1E55 - chains A and B; structure by X-ray diffraction, 2.00 A resolution.

[Chain A (and B)]
Molecule: Beta-glucosidase
Organism: Zea mays
Notes: EC 3.2.1.21; chain B of this document is another copy of the same molecule, construct and numbering; everything in this record applies to it too
Reference sequence: P49235 (BGLC_MAIZE); residues 1-512 here correspond to UniProt positions 55-566 (UniProt number = residue number + 54)
Chain sequence (512 residues; each row starts with the number of its first residue):
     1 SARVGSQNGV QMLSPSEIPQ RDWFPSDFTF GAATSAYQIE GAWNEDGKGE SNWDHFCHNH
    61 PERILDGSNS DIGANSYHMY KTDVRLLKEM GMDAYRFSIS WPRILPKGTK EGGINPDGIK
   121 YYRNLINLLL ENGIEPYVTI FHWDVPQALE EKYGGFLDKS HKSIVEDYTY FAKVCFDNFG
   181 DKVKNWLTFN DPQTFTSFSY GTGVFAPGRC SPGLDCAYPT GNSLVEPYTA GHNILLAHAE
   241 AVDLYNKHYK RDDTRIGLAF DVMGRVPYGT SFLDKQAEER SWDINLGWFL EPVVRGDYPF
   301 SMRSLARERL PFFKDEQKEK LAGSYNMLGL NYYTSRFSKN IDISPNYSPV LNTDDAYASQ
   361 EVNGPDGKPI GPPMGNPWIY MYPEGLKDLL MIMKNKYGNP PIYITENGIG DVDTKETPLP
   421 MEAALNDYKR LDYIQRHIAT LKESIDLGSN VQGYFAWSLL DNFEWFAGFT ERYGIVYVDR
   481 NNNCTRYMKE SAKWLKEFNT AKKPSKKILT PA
Disordered / not traced: 1-9, 502-512 (chain B: 1-11, 502-512)
Cystine bridges: Cys210-Cys216
Construct notes: engineered mutation Asp191 (Glu245 in P49235)
Residues lining bound ligands: beta-D-glucopyranose / (2S)-hydroxy(4-hydroxyphenyl)ethanenitrile: Gln38, His142, Trp143, Asn190, Asp191, Thr194, Phe198, Asp261, Met263, Asn331, Tyr333, Trp378, Glu406, Trp457, Glu464, Phe466, Tyr473
Swiss-Prot annotation at these positions:
  - region (Dimerization): Ser271 to Arg307, Asn340 to Leu351, Lys396 to Asn399
  - active site: Glu406 (Nucleophile)
  - binding site (a beta-D-glucoside): Gln38, His142, Tyr333, Glu406, Trp457, Glu464, Trp465, Tyr473
From the paper describing this entry:
  - binding site for (2S)-hydroxy(4-hydroxyphenyl)ethanenitrile: Phe198, Phe205, Trp378, Phe466
  - catalytic residues: Glu406 (citing earlier work)
  - specificity-determining residues: Phe198, Phe205, Phe466, Ala467 (by similarity / conservation)

[How chain A and chain B interact]
Pairs across the interface (36):
  Phe272(A) with Glu291(B); Lys396(B); Tyr397(B), hydrophobic
  Leu273(A) with Arg295(B)
  Gln276(A) with Lys396(B)
  Arg280(A) with Phe300(B)
  Glu291(A) with Phe272(B)
  Arg295(A) with Leu273(B); Asp342(B), salt bridge
  Phe300(A) with Arg280(B); Leu305(B), hydrophobic; Ile341(B); Ile343(B), hydrophobic; Tyr357(B), hydrophobic
  Arg303(A) with Ile343(B)
  Ser304(A) with Ser304(B); Leu305(B); Ile343(B)
  Leu305(A) with Phe300(B), hydrophobic; Ser304(B)
  Arg307(A) with Arg307(B)
  Phe312(A) with Ile343(B); Ser344(B); Pro345(B)
  Ile341(A) with Phe300(B)
  Asp342(A) with Arg295(B), salt bridge
  Ile343(A) with Phe300(B), hydrophobic; Arg303(B); Ser304(B); Phe312(B)
  Ser344(A) with Phe312(B)
  Pro345(A) with Phe312(B), hydrophobic
  Tyr357(A) with Phe300(B), hydrophobic
  Lys396(A) with Phe272(B); Gln276(B)
  Tyr397(A) with Phe272(B), hydrophobic
Other interface residues (no listed pair), chain A (21 interface residues in all): Asn340
Other interface residues (no listed pair), chain B (22 interface residues in all): Asp297, Asn340

[Overview]
Chain A and chain B form an interface of 21 and 22 residues respectively; the contacts include 2 salt bridges.
Its one salt-bridged contact is Arg295(A)-Asp342(B). Chain A binds beta-D-glucopyranose /
(2S)-hydroxy(4-hydroxyphenyl)ethanenitrile. The paper reports the catalytic residue Glu406(A); a binding site
for (2S)-hydroxy(4-hydroxyphenyl)ethanenitrile at Phe198(A), Phe205(A) and Trp378(A) among others.
Chain A and chain B are both Beta-glucosidase (Zea mays); the structure, Crystal structure of the inactive
mutant Monocot (Maize ZMGlu1) beta-glucosidase ZMGluE191D in complex with the competitive ..., was determined
by X-ray diffraction (same publication as 1E4L, 1E4N and 1E56).
